PDB entry 7XOH | electron microscopy, 3.60 A resolution | chains C and D of the 4 polymer chains in the assembly

Chain C (and D):
Name: Probable cystathionine beta-synthase Rv1077
Source organism: Mycobacterium tuberculosis H37Rv
Notes: EC 4.2.1.22; chain D of this document is another copy of the same molecule, construct and numbering; everything in this record applies to it too
UniProtKB: P9WP51 (Y1077_MYCTU); residues 2-464 here = UniProt positions 2-464
Sequence (478 residues; row label = number of the first residue in the row; numbering starts at 0):
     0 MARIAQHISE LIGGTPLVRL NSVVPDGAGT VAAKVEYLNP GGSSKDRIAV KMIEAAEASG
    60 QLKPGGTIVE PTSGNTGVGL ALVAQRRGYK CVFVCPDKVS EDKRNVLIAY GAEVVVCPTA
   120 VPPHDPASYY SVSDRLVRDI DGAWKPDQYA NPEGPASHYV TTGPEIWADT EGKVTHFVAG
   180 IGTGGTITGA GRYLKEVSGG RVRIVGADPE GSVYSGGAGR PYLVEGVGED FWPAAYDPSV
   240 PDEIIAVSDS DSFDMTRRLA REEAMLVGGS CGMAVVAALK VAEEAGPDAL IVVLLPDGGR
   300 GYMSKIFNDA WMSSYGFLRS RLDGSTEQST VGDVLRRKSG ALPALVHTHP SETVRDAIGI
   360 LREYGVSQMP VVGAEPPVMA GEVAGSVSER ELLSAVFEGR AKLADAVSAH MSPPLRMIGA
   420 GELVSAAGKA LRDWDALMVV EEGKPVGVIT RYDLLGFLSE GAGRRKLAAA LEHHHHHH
Disordered / not traced: 0-2, 461-477
Modified residues: Lys44 ((2S)-2-amino-6-[[3-hydroxy-2-methyl-5-(phosphonooxymethyl)pyridin-4-yl]methylideneamino]hexanoic acid; LLP)
Sequence notes: insertion (1); expression tag (465-477)
UniProt features mapped onto this chain:
  - binding site (pyridoxal 5'-phosphate): Asn74, Ser269
  - modified residue: Lys44 (N6-(pyridoxal phosphate)lysine)
  - cross-link: Lys428 (Isoglutamyl lysine isopeptide (Lys-Gln) (interchain with Q-Cter in protein Pup))
Reported in the primary citation:
  - mutagenesis - E390A, S393R, S411A, D432N, W433F, L454A: decreased catalytic activity on SAM
  - mutagenesis - W433F: unchanged stability
  - post-translational modification sites: Lys428 (citing earlier work)
  - mutagenesis - E390A, D432A, D432N, W433F: abolished stability in response to SAM
  - mutagenesis - E390A, S411A, D432A, W433F: decreased stability in response to SAM
  - mutagenesis - K428A: increased stability in response to AZA treatment
  - mutagenesis - I357A: increased catalytic activity
  - mutagenesis - E388A, R450A: decreased catalytic activity

How chain C and chain D interact:
Pairs across the interface (48):
  Ala119(C) - His348(D)
  Val120(C) - Glu374(D)
  Pro220(C) - Ser350(D)
  Pro220(C) - Thr352(D)
  Pro220(C) - Ala405(D)
  Trp310(C) - Arg354(D)
  Ser313(C) - Arg354(D)  hydrogen bond
  Ser313(C) - Leu402(D)
  Tyr314(C) - Thr352(D)
  Tyr314(C) - Arg354(D)  hydrogen bond
  Tyr314(C) - Leu402(D)  hydrophobic
  Tyr314(C) - Ala403(D)  hydrophobic
  Ser350(C) - Ala119(D)
  Ser350(C) - Pro220(D)
  Thr352(C) - Tyr314(D)
  Arg354(C) - Ser313(D)  hydrogen bond
  Arg354(C) - Tyr314(D)  hydrogen bond
  Arg361(C) - Tyr451(D)
  Arg361(C) - Gly455(D)
  Arg361(C) - Ser458(D)
  Glu374(C) - Pro117(D)
  Glu388(C) - Tyr451(D)
  Arg389(C) - Arg389(D)
  Arg389(C) - Asp434(D)
  Leu392(C) - Arg450(D)  hydrogen bond (backbone-side chain)
  Leu392(C) - Tyr451(D)  hydrophobic
  Leu392(C) - Leu454(D)  hydrophobic
  Ser393(C) - Arg450(D)
  Phe396(C) - Gly427(D)
  Phe396(C) - Arg431(D)
  Phe396(C) - Arg450(D)
  Phe396(C) - Leu454(D)  hydrophobic
  Glu397(C) - Arg431(D)  hydrogen bond (backbone-side chain)
  Leu402(C) - Ser313(D)
  Leu402(C) - Tyr314(D)  hydrophobic
  Ala403(C) - Tyr314(D)  hydrophobic
  Ala405(C) - Pro220(D)
  Gly427(C) - Phe396(D)
  Arg431(C) - Phe396(D)
  Arg431(C) - Glu397(D)
  Arg450(C) - Leu392(D)  hydrogen bond (side chain-backbone)
  Arg450(C) - Ser393(D)
  Arg450(C) - Glu397(D)  salt bridge
  Tyr451(C) - Arg361(D)
  Tyr451(C) - Glu388(D)
  Tyr451(C) - Leu392(D)  hydrophobic
  Leu454(C) - Leu392(D)  hydrophobic
  Leu454(C) - Phe396(D)  hydrophobic
Also at the interface, not in a pair above, chain C (38 interface residues in all): Pro117, Thr118, Pro121, Leu222, Gly315, Phe316, Ile357, Ala373, Leu430, Asp434, Leu453, Gly455, Ser458
Also at the interface, not in a pair above, chain D (42 interface residues in all): Val120, Pro121, Leu222, Trp310, Gly315, Phe316, Glu351, Asp355, Ile357, Ala373, Val395, Asp404, Leu430, Leu453
From the paper, about this interface:
  - hot spots on chain C (mutagenesis) - L454A: decreased binding to Probable cystathionine beta-synthase Rv1077 (chain C)
  - hot spots on chain D (mutagenesis) - E388A, R450A: decreased binding to another copy of this molecule

In short:
38 residues of chain C face 42 of chain D across their interface; the contacts include 7 hydrogen bonds and 1
salt bridge. Among the polar pairs are Arg450(C)-Glu397(D), Ser313(C)-Arg354(D) and Tyr314(C)-Arg354(D). The
paper reports that E390A, S393R and S411A of chain C, among others, reduce catalytic activity on SAM; a
modification site at Lys428(C); 13 substitutions were tested in all.
Chain C and chain D are both Probable cystathionine beta-synthase Rv1077 (Mycobacterium tuberculosis H37Rv);
the structure, Cystathionine beta-synthase of Mycobacterium tuberculosis in the presence of
S-adenosylmethionine, was determined by electron microscopy (same publication as 7XNZ and 7XOY).
